Entry 2B1H (X-ray diffraction, 2.00 A resolution); this record covers chains L and H of the 3 polymer chains in the assembly.

Chain L:
Protein: Fab 2219, light chain
Organism: Homo sapiens
Notes: fragment: light chain; antibody fragment or engineered binder
Amino-acid sequence (215 residues; numbered 1 to 212 plus 7 insertion-coded residues; 4 numbers in that range are skipped by the numbering (no residue carries them; nothing is unmodelled there); the number before each row is that of its first residue; a row labelled like 27A-27B holds insertion residues (27A, then the next letters in order)):
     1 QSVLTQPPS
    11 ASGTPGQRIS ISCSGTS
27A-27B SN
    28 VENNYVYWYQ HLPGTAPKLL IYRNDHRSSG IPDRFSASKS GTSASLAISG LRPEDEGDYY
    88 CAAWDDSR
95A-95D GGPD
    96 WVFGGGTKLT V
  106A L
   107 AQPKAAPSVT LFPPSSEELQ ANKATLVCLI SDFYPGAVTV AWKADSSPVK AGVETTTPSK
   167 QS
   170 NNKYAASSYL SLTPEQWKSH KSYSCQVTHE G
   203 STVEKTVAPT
Cystine bridges: Cys-23/Cys-88, Cys-134/Cys-194

Chain H:
Protein: Fab 2219, heavy chain
Organism: Homo sapiens
Notes: fragment: heavy chain; antibody fragment or engineered binder
Amino-acid sequence (226 residues; row label = number of the first residue in the row; note: 14 numbers in that range are skipped by the numbering (no residue carries them; nothing is unmodelled there); a row labelled like 82A-82C holds insertion residues (82A, then the next letters in order)):
     1 EIQLEQSGAE VKKSGESLKI SCQTSGYSFS DYWIGWVRQM PGKGLEWMGI FY
   52A P
    53 GDSDSRYSPS FEGQVTMSAD RSTNTAHLQW
82A-82C SSL
    83 KPSDTALYYC ARLGGDYE
100A-100G DSGADAF
   101 DFWGQGTLVT VSSASTKGPS VFPLAPSSKS
   133 TSGGTAALGC LVKDYFPEPV TV
   156 SW
   162 NSGALTSG
   171 VHTFPAVLQS
   182 SGLYSLSSVV TVPSSSLGT
   203 Q
   205 TYICNVNHKP SNTKVDKK
   225 VEPKS
Cystine bridges: Cys-22/Cys-92, Cys-142/Cys-208

How chain L and chain H interact:
Residue-residue contacts (70; chain L residue first):
  Tyr-32(L) / Asp-100E(H)
  Tyr-34(L) / Asp-100E(H)  hydrogen bond
  Tyr-34(L) / Ala-100F(H)  hydrophobic
  Tyr-36(L) / Phe-100G(H)  hydrogen bond (side chain-backbone)
  Tyr-36(L) / Trp-103(H)
  His-38(L) / Gln-39(H)
  His-38(L) / Tyr-91(H)  hydrogen bond
  Thr-42(L) / Tyr-91(H)  hydrogen bond (backbone-side chain)
  Ala-43(L) / Tyr-91(H)  hydrophobic
  Ala-43(L) / Trp-103(H)  hydrophobic
  Ala-43(L) / Gly-104(H)
  Pro-44(L) / Leu-45(H)  hydrophobic
  Pro-44(L) / Tyr-91(H)
  Pro-44(L) / Trp-103(H)
  Leu-46(L) / Tyr-99(H)
  Leu-46(L) / Ala-100F(H)  hydrophobic
  Tyr-49(L) / Tyr-99(H)
  Arg-50(L) / Tyr-99(H)
  Arg-50(L) / Glu-100(H)  salt bridge
  Arg-50(L) / Asp-100E(H)  salt bridge
  Tyr-87(L) / Gln-39(H)  hydrogen bond
  Tyr-87(L) / Gly-44(H)
  Tyr-87(L) / Leu-45(H)
  Trp-91(L) / Leu-95(H)  hydrophobic
  Trp-91(L) / Asp-100E(H)  hydrogen bond (side chain-backbone)
  Arg-95(L) / Arg-58(H)
  Arg-95(L) / Tyr-59(H)  hydrogen bond (side chain-backbone)
  Arg-95(L) / Pro-61(H)
  Arg-95(L) / Glu-64(H)  salt bridge
  Gly-95B(L) / Arg-58(H)
  Pro-95C(L) / Trp-47(H)
  Pro-95C(L) / Arg-58(H)  hydrogen bond (backbone-side chain)
  Asp-95D(L) / Trp-47(H)
  Asp-95D(L) / Arg-58(H)  salt bridge
  Trp-96(L) / Trp-47(H)
  Trp-96(L) / Asp-100E(H)
  Trp-96(L) / Phe-100G(H)  hydrophobic
  Phe-98(L) / Val-37(H)  hydrophobic
  Phe-98(L) / Leu-45(H)
  Phe-98(L) / Trp-47(H)
  Phe-118(L) / Leu-124(H)  hydrophobic
  Phe-118(L) / Ala-125(H)
  Phe-118(L) / Ala-139(H)
  Phe-118(L) / Leu-140(H)  hydrophobic
  Pro-119(L) / Lys-228(H)
  Ser-121(L) / Phe-122(H)
  Ser-121(L) / Pro-123(H)
  Glu-123(L) / Phe-122(H)
  Glu-123(L) / Pro-123(H)
  Glu-124(L) / Phe-122(H)
  Glu-124(L) / Lys-145(H)  salt bridge
  Lys-129(L) / Lys-145(H)
  Thr-131(L) / Lys-145(H)
  Val-133(L) / Ser-188(H)
  Leu-135(L) / Phe-174(H)  hydrophobic
  Ile-136(L) / Phe-174(H)
  Glu-160(L) / Val-177(H)
  Glu-160(L) / Gln-179(H)
  Glu-160(L) / Ser-180(H)  hydrogen bond (side chain-backbone)
  Thr-162(L) / Ala-176(H)
  Thr-162(L) / Val-177(H)
  Ser-165(L) / Pro-175(H)
  Gln-167(L) / His-172(H)  hydrogen bond
  Ala-174(L) / His-172(H)
  Ala-175(L) / Phe-174(H)
  Ser-176(L) / Pro-175(H)
  Tyr-178(L) / Leu-143(H)  hydrophobic
  Tyr-178(L) / Val-177(H)  hydrophobic
  Tyr-178(L) / Leu-187(H)
  Tyr-178(L) / Ser-188(H)  hydrogen bond
Other interface residues (no listed pair), chain L (42 interface residues in all): Gly-99, Gly-100, Thr-116, Ser-137, Thr-161, Thr-163
Other interface residues (no listed pair), chain H (44 interface residues in all): Gly-42, Lys-43, Glu-46, Ser-60, Ser-127, Gly-141, Ser-186, Val-190

Summary:
The interface between chain L and chain H involves 42 residues on one side and 44 on the other; the contacts
include 11 hydrogen bonds and 5 salt bridges. Among the polar pairs are Arg-50(L)/Asp-100E(H),
Arg-50(L)/Glu-100(H) and Asp-95D(L)/Arg-58(H).
Here chain L is Fab 2219, light chain and chain H is Fab 2219, heavy chain, both from Homo sapiens. Entry 2B1H
(Crystal structure analysis of anti-HIV-1 V3 Fab 2219 in complex with UG29 peptide) was determined by X-ray
diffraction (same publication as 2B1A).
